3WUW - chains A and G of the 4 polymer chains in the assembly; structure by X-ray diffraction, 2.00 A resolution.

# Chain A
Protein: HLA class I histocompatibility antigen, B-57 alpha chain
Organism: Homo sapiens
Notes: fragment: HLA-B*57:01 extracellular domain
UniProt: P18465 (1B57_HUMAN); residues 1-275 here correspond to UniProt positions 25-299 (UniProt number = residue number + 24)
Amino-acid sequence (275 residues; each row starts with the number of its first residue):
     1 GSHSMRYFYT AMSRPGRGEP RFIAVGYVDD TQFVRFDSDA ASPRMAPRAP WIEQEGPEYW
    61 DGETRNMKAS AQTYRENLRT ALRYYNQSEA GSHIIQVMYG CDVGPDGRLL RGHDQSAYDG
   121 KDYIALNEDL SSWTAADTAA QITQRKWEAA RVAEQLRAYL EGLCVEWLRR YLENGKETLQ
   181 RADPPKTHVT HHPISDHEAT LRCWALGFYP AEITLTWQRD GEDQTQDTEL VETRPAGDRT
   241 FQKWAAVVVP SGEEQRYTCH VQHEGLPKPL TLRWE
Cystine bridges: Cys101-Cys164, Cys203-Cys259
Construct notes: engineered mutation Thr80 (Ile104 in P18465)
Reported in the primary citation:
  - contacts within the chain: Asn77-Thr80 (water-mediated contact)
  - mutagenesis - I80T: decreased binding to Killer cell immunoglobulin-like receptor 3DL1 (chain G)

# Chain G
Protein: Killer cell immunoglobulin-like receptor 3DL1
Organism: Homo sapiens
Notes: fragment: KIR3DL1*001 extracellular domains
UniProt: P43629 (KI3L1_HUMAN); residues 7-292 here correspond to UniProt positions 28-313 (UniProt number = residue number + 21)
Amino-acid sequence (301 residues; numbered -8 to 292; the number before each row is that of its first residue; numbers below 1 keep their minus sign (His-8 is residue -8)):
    -8 HHHHHHGSGS DDDDKKPFLS AWPSAVVPRG GHVTLRCHYR HRFNNFMLYK EDRIHIPIFH
    52 GRIFQESFNM SPVTTAHAGN YTCRGSHPHS PTGWSAPSNP VVIMVTGNHR KPSLLAHPGP
   112 LVKSGERVIL QCWSDIMFEH FFLHKEGISK DPSRLVGQIH DGVSKANFSI GPMMLALAGT
   172 YRCYGSVTHT PYQLSAPSDP LDIVVTGPYE KPSLSAQPGP KVQAGESVTL SCSSRSSYDM
   232 YHLSREGGAH ERRLPAVRKV NRTFQADFPL GPATHGGTYR CFGSFRHSPY EWSDPSDPLL
   292 V
Not modelled in the structure: -8 to 6, 262-266
Cystine bridges: Cys28-Cys74, Cys123-Cys174, Cys223-Cys272
Construct notes: expression tag (-8 to 6)
Ligand contacts:
  - N-acetylglucosamine (NAG; 2-acetamido-2-deoxy-beta-D-glucopyranose), molecule 1: Glu42, Asn71, Thr73, Pro91, Val93, Tyr183
  - N-acetylglucosamine (NAG), molecule 2: His108, Ile120, Gln122, Lys156, Asn158
  - N-acetylglucosamine (NAG), molecule 3: Gln208, Lys250, Asn252, Thr254, Gln256
Curated features (UniProtKB/Swiss-Prot):
  - glycosylation (N-linked (GlcNAc...) asparagine): Asn71, Asn158, Asn252
Reported in the primary citation:
  - conformationally variable residues: Leu166
  - mutagenesis - M165A: decreased binding to LF9-F8
  - mutagenesis - L166A: increased binding to LF9-L8
  - mutagenesis - Y200A: decreased binding to HLA-B57:01 tetramers
  - mutagenesis - P199A, Y200F: decreased binding to LF9-L8
  - mutagenesis - Y200F: decreased binding to LF9-R8
  - mutagenesis - E282A: abolished binding to HLA-B57:01
  - mutagenesis - E282Q: increased binding to LF9-E8
  - mutagenesis - E282Q: abolished binding to LF9-L8
  - mutagenesis - E282Q: abolished binding to LF9-R8
  - specificity-determining residues: Glu282, Trp283
  - mutagenesis - P199A: decreased binding to HLA-B57:01
  - mutagenesis - D230A: decreased binding to HLA class I histocompatibility antigen, B-57 alpha chain (chain A)
  - mutagenesis - E282Q, W283L: increased binding to TW10-D9
  - mutagenesis - W283L: increased binding to Bw4 80T tetramers
  - mutagenesis - L166A: increased binding to HLA-B27:05-KK10
  - mutagenesis - A167G: decreased binding to KK10
  - mutagenesis - A167G: decreased binding to KF9
  - mutagenesis - A167G: unchanged binding to KF9-H8
  - mutagenesis - E282Q: decreased binding to HLA-B57:01-LF9

# Interface between chain A and chain G
Residue-residue contacts (34):
  Pro15(A) with Arg27(G)
  Gly16(A) with Phe9(G); Ser11(G); Arg27(G); His29(G); Phe34(G)
  Arg17(A) with Phe9(G); His29(G)
  Gly18(A) with Phe9(G)
  Glu19(A) with Phe9(G)
  Gln72(A) with Met165(G)
  Glu76(A) with Leu166(G); Ala167(G)
  Arg79(A) with Ile139(G)
  Arg83(A) with His278(G), hydrogen bond (side chain-backbone)
  Tyr84(A) with Arg277(G); His278(G); Ser279(G)
  Glu89(A) with Trp13(G)
  Ile142(A) with Arg277(G); His278(G)
  Arg145(A) with Ser228(G), hydrogen bond (side chain-backbone); Asp230(G), salt bridge; Phe276(G)
  Lys146(A) with Tyr200(G); Phe276(G); Ser279(G), hydrogen bond; Glu282(G), salt bridge
  Ala149(A) with Tyr200(G); Glu201(G), hydrogen bond (backbone-backbone); Ser227(G)
  Ala150(A) with Pro199(G), hydrophobic; Tyr200(G), hydrophobic
  Arg151(A) with Glu201(G), salt bridge
Also at the interface, not in a pair above, chain A (19 interface residues in all): Thr80, Ala90
Also at the interface, not in a pair above, chain G (23 interface residues in all): Gly138, Tyr229
The authors on this interface:
  - pairs named by the authors: Leu166(G)-Thr80(A) (water-mediated contact)

# Overview
The interface between chain A and chain G involves 19 residues on one side and 23 on the other; the contacts
include 4 hydrogen bonds and 3 salt bridges. Polar contacts include Arg145(A)-Asp230(G), Lys146(A)-Glu282(G)
and Arg151(A)-Glu201(G). The paper describes a water-mediated contact between Leu166(G) and Thr80(A). The
paper reports that P199A and Y200F of chain G reduce binding to LF9-L8; specificity determinants Glu282(G) and
Trp283(G); 11 substitutions were tested in all.
Here chain A is HLA class I histocompatibility antigen, B-57 alpha chain and chain G is Killer cell
immunoglobulin-like receptor 3DL1, both from Homo sapiens. Entry 3WUW (KIR3DL1 in complex with
HLA-B*57:01.I80T) was determined by X-ray diffraction.
